PDB entry 6UKH | X-ray diffraction, 2.82 A resolution | chains X and A of the 3 polymer chains in the assembly

== Chain X ==
Name: HhaI Restriction Endonuclease
Source organism: Haemophilus parahaemolyticus
Notes: EC 3.-.-.-
UniProtKB: I3DBY6 (I3DBY6_HAEPH); residues 1-258 here = UniProt positions 1-258
Sequence (258 residues; row label = number of the first residue in the row):
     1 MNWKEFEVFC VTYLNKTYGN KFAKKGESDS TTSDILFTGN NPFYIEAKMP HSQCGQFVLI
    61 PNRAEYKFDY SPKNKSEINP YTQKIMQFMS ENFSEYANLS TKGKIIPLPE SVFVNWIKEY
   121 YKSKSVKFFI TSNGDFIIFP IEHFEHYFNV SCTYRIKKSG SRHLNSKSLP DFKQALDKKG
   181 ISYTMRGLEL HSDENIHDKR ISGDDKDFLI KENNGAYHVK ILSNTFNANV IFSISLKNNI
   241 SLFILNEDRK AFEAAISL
Metal / ion sites: Ca2+ site 1: Glu7, Asp34, Glu46, Ala47 (shared with DC9(A) of chain A); Ca2+ site 2: Asp34 (shared with DG8(A), DC9(A) of chain A)
From the paper describing this entry:
  - Ca2+ coordination: Asp34, Glu46, Ala47
  - Ca2+ coordination through a water molecule: Glu7
  - catalytic residues: Lys48

== Chain A ==
Molecule: 14-nt DNA strand
Sequence (14 nucleotides; each row starts with the number of its first residue):
     1 CTGTTGCGCT TGGA
Disordered / not traced: 14
Metal / ion sites: Ca2+ site 1: DG8, DC9 (shared with Asp34(X) of chain X); Ca2+ site 2: DC9 (shared with Glu7(X), Asp34(X), Glu46(X), Ala47(X) of chain X)

== Chain X / chain A interface ==
Contacting residue pairs (52):
  Asn2(X) - DT11(A)  phosphate contact
  Trp3(X) - DC9(A)  phosphate contact
  Trp3(X) - DT10(A)  phosphate contact
  Trp3(X) - DT11(A)  hydrogen bond to the phosphate
  Glu7(X) - DC9(A)  phosphate contact
  Ser30(X) - DG8(A)  sugar contact
  Asp34(X) - DC9(A)  phosphate contact
  Glu46(X) - DC9(A)  phosphate contact
  Lys48(X) - DC9(A)  salt bridge to the phosphate
  Met49(X) - DT10(A)  hydrogen bond to the phosphate
  Met49(X) - DT11(A)  phosphate contact
  His51(X) - DT10(A)  sugar contact
  Ser52(X) - DT10(A)  phosphate contact
  Gln53(X) - DC9(A)  base contact
  Gln53(X) - DT10(A)  base contact
  Gly55(X) - DG8(A)  phosphate contact
  Gln56(X) - DG6(A)  sugar contact
  Gln56(X) - DC7(A)  hydrogen bond to the phosphate
  Phe57(X) - DC7(A)  phosphate contact
  Val58(X) - DG6(A)  phosphate contact
  Val58(X) - DC7(A)  phosphate contact
  Ser71(X) - DG6(A)  hydrogen bond to the phosphate
  Lys73(X) - DG6(A)  sugar contact
  Asn74(X) - DG6(A)  phosphate contact
  Asn74(X) - DC7(A)  phosphate contact
  Lys75(X) - DG6(A)  phosphate contact
  Lys75(X) - DC7(A)  hydrogen bond to the phosphate
  Ser76(X) - DC7(A)  phosphate contact
  Tyr120(X) - DC7(A)  hydrogen bond to the phosphate
  Tyr120(X) - DG8(A)  hydrogen bond to the phosphate
  Tyr121(X) - DC9(A)  phosphate contact
  Lys157(X) - DC7(A)  base contact
  Lys157(X) - DG8(A)  hydrogen bond to the base
  Lys157(X) - DC9(A)  base contact
  Ser159(X) - DT5(A)  base contact
  Ser159(X) - DG6(A)  hydrogen bond to the base
  Gly160(X) - DG6(A)  hydrogen bond to the base
  Gly160(X) - DC7(A)  base contact
  Arg162(X) - DG3(A)  salt bridge to the phosphate
  Arg162(X) - DT4(A)  base contact
  Asn165(X) - DT2(A)  sugar contact
  Asn165(X) - DG3(A)  hydrogen bond to the phosphate
  Ser166(X) - DT2(A)  hydrogen bond to the phosphate
  Lys167(X) - DT2(A)  hydrogen bond to the phosphate
  Lys167(X) - DG3(A)  salt bridge to the phosphate
  Ser168(X) - DG3(A)  phosphate contact
  Ser223(X) - DT5(A)  base contact
  Thr225(X) - DT4(A)  sugar contact
  Thr225(X) - DT5(A)  hydrogen bond to the phosphate
  Asn227(X) - DT5(A)  sugar contact
  Asn227(X) - DG6(A)  hydrogen bond to the phosphate
  Ile231(X) - DC9(A)  base contact
Interface residues without a listed pair, chain X (38 interface residues in all): Met1, Ala47, Lys206, Asn224

== Overview ==
38 residues of chain X and 10 residues of chain A are in contact; the contacts include 15 hydrogen bonds and 3
salt bridges. Polar contacts include Lys157(X)-DG8(A), Ser159(X)-DG6(A) and Gly160(X)-DG6(A). DC9(A), Glu7(X),
Asp34(X), Glu46(X) and Ala47(X) form the Ca2+ site 2. From the paper: the catalytic residue Lys48(X); Ca2+
coordination by Asp34(X), Glu46(X) and Ala47(X).
Chain X is HhaI Restriction Endonuclease (Haemophilus parahaemolyticus) and chain A is a 14-nt DNA strand; the
structure, HhaI endonuclease in Complex with DNA in space group P41212 (pH 6.0), was determined by X-ray
diffraction, deposited together with 6UKE, 6UKF, 6UKG and 6UKI.
